3DT4 - chain A; structure by X-ray diffraction, 1.45 A resolution.

Chain A:
Name: Phosphoenolpyruvate carboxykinase, cytosolic [GTP]
Source organism: Rattus norvegicus
Notes: EC 4.1.1.32
Reference sequence: P07379 (PPCKC_RAT); residues 1-622 here = UniProt positions 1-622
Chain sequence (624 residues; numbered -1 to 622; the number before each row is that of its first residue; numbers below 1 keep their minus sign (Gly-1 is residue -1)):
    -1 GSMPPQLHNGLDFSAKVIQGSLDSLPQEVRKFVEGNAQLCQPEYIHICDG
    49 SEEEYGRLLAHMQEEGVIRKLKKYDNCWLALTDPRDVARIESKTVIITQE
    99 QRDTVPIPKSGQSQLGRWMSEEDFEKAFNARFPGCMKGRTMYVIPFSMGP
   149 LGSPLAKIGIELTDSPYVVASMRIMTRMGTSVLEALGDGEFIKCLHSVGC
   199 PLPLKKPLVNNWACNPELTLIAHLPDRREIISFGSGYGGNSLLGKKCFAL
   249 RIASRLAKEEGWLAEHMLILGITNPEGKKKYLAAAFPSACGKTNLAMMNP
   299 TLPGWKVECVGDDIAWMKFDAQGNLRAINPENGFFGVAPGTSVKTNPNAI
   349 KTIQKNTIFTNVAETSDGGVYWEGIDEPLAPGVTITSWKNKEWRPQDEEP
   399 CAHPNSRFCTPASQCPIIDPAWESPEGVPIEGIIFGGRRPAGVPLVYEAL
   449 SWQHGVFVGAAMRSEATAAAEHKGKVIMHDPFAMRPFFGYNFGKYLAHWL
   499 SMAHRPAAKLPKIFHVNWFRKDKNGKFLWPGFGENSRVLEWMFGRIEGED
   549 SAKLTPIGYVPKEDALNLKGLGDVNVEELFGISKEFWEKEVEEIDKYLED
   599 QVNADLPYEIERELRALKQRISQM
Not modelled in the structure: -1 to 3
Construct notes: expression tag (-1 to 0)
Swiss-Prot annotation at these positions:
  - region: Gly457 to Gly487 (Omega-loop)
  - active site: Cys288
  - binding site (substrate): Arg87, Tyr235 to Gly237, Ser286, Asn403 to Arg405
  - binding site (Mn(2+)): Lys244, His264, Asp311
  - binding site (GTP): Ala287 to Asn292, Arg405, Arg436, Phe530 to Asn533
  - modified residue: Ser19 (Phosphoserine), Lys70 (N6-acetyllysine), Lys71 (N6-acetyllysine), Ser90 (Phosphoserine), Lys91 (N6-acetyllysine), Ser118 (Phosphoserine), Thr178 (Phosphothreonine), Ser286 (Phosphoserine), Lys473 (N6-acetyllysine), Lys521 (N6-acetyllysine), Lys524 (N6-acetyllysine), Lys594 (N6-acetyllysine)
  - mutagenesis: Glu89 (E89A/D/Q: Abolished phosphoenolpyruvate carboxykinase activity; decreased affinity for oxaloacetate), Ser90 (S90A: Decreased phosphorylation and increased acetylation levels), Lys91 (K91Q: 3-fold decrease of affinity for phosphoenolpyruvate), His477 (H477R: Destabilization of the closed state of the omega-loop, resulting in decreased capture rates for the weaker binding substrates associated with catalysis in the phosphoenolpyruvate to ...)
Metal / ion sites: Na+: Leu79, Asn208; Mn2+ site 1: Thr291 (together with GTP); Mn2+ site 2: Asp311 (together with GTP, oxalate ion)
Ligand contacts:
  - GTP (guanosine-5'-triphosphate): His264, Pro285, Ser286, Ala287, Cys288, Gly289, Lys290, Thr291, Asn292, Asp311, Phe333, Val335, Pro337, Gly338, Arg405, Arg436, Trp516, Phe517, Phe525, Pro528, Gly529, Phe530, Asn533
  - oxalate ion (OXL): Arg87, Tyr235, Lys243, Lys244, His264, Ser286, Asp311, Phe333, Arg405, Ala467, Phe485
From the paper describing this entry:
  - conformationally variable residues (side-chain flip): Tyr235

In short:
Chain A binds oxalate ion and GTP. The Na+ site is built by Leu79 and Asn208. UniProt lists active-site
residue Cys288, 8 substrate-binding residues, 3 Mn2+-binding residues and 12 GTP-binding residues. The paper
reports conformational variability at Tyr235.
Chain A is Phosphoenolpyruvate carboxykinase, cytosolic [GTP] (Rattus norvegicus); the structure, The
structure of rat cytosolic PEPCK in complex with oxalate and GTP, was determined by X-ray diffraction together
with 3DT2, 3DT7 and 3DTB from the same study.
